2ONK - chains C and E of the 5 polymer chains in the assembly; structure by X-ray diffraction, 3.10 A resolution.

== Chain C ==
Name: Molybdate/tungstate ABC transporter, permease protein
Source organism: Archaeoglobus fulgidus
Reference sequence: O30143 (O30143_ARCFU); residues 1-261 here = UniProt positions 1-261
Sequence (284 residues; each row starts with the number of its first residue; numbers below 1 keep their minus sign (Met-22 is residue -22)):
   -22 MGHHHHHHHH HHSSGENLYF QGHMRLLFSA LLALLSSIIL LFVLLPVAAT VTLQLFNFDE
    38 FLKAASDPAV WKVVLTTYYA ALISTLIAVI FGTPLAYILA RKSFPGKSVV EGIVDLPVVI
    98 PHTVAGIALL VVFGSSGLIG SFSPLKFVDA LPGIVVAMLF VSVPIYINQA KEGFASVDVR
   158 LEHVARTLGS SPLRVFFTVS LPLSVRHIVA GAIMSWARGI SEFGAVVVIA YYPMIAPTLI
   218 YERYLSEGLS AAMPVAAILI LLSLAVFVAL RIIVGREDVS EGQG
Not modelled in the structure: -22 to 0, 253-261
Construct notes: cloning artifact (-22 to -21, -10 to 0); expression tag (-20 to -11)

== Chain E ==
Name: Molybdate/tungstate binding protein
Source organism: Archaeoglobus fulgidus
Reference sequence: O30142 (Y094_ARCFU); residues 32-342 here = UniProt positions 32-342
Sequence (314 residues; row label = number of the first residue in the row):
    29 GHMNVKLKVF HAGSLTEPMK AFKRAFEEKH PNVEVQTEAA GSAATIRKVT ELGRKADVIA
    89 TADYTLIQKM MYPEFANWTI MFAKNQIVLA YRNDSRYADE INSQNWYEIL KRPDVRFGFS
   149 NPNDDPCGYR SLMAIQLAEL YYNDPTIFDE LVAKNSNLRF SEDNGSYVLR MPSSERIEIN
   209 KSKIMIRSME MELIHLVESG ELDYFFIYKS VAKQHGFNFV ELPVEIDLSS PDYAELYSKV
   269 KVVLANGKEV TGKPIVYGIT IPKNAENREL AVEFVKLVIS EEGQEILREL GQEPLVPPRA
   329 DTAVPSLKAM VEVS
Not modelled in the structure: 29-31
Construct notes: cloning artifact (29-31)
Bound ions: tungstate(VI)ion W: Asp153, Glu218; Mg2+: Glu167, Asp177
Residues lining bound ligands: tungstate(VI)ion (WO4): Ala40, Gly41, Ser42, Leu43, Ala68, Gly69, Ser70, Ala90, Asp153, Pro154, Cys155, Met217, Glu218, Tyr236, Tyr285
UniProt features mapped onto this chain:
  - binding site (molybdate): Gly41, Ser42, Ser70, Asp153 to Cys155, Glu218, Tyr236
  - binding site (tungstate): Gly41, Ser42, Ser70, Asp153 to Cys155, Glu218, Tyr236

== Interface between chain C and chain E ==
Pairs across the interface - 26 pairs, chain C then chain E:
  Asp44(C) with Arg204(E), salt bridge
  Leu107(C) with Ser227(E)
  Gly111(C) with Ser227(E); Glu229(E)
  Ser112(C) with Ser227(E), hydrogen bond (backbone-backbone); Glu229(E), hydrogen bond (backbone-side chain)
  Ser113(C) with Glu226(E), hydrogen bond (side chain-backbone); Ser227(E), hydrogen bond (side chain-backbone); Gly228(E)
  Lys123(C) with Arg144(E)
  Val125(C) with Glu229(E)
  Asp126(C) with Met213(E); Arg215(E), salt bridge
  Tyr208(C) with Arg215(E)
  Tyr209(C) with Lys209(E); Ile214(E)
  Leu216(C) with Glu203(E)
  Glu219(C) with Ser202(E); Glu203(E), hydrogen bond (side chain-backbone)
  Arg220(C) with Glu203(E), salt bridge
  Tyr221(C) with Leu80(E)
  Leu222(C) with Arg75(E); Leu80(E), hydrophobic
  Ser223(C) with Arg75(E)
  Glu224(C) with Glu79(E)
  Gly225(C) with Leu80(E)
Also at the interface, not in a pair above, chain C (20 interface residues in all): Pro45, Ala46
Also at the interface, not in a pair above, chain E (16 interface residues in all): Leu224

== Overview ==
20 residues of chain C and 16 residues of chain E are in contact, with 5 hydrogen bonds and 3 salt bridges.
Among the polar pairs are Asp44(C)-Arg204(E), Asp126(C)-Arg215(E) and Arg220(C)-Glu203(E). Ligands of chain E:
tungstate(VI)ion.
Here chain C is Molybdate/tungstate ABC transporter, permease protein and chain E is Molybdate/tungstate
binding protein, both from Archaeoglobus fulgidus. Entry 2ONK (ABC transporter ModBC in complex with its
binding protein ModA) was determined by X-ray diffraction (same publication as 2ONR and 2ONS).
